5AUR - chains A and C; structure by X-ray diffraction, 1.26 A resolution.

== Chain A (and C) ==
Name: Cytochrome c-552
Source organism: Hydrogenobacter thermophilus (strain DSM 6534 / IAM 12695 / TK-6)
Notes: chain C of this document is another copy of the same molecule, construct and numbering; everything in this record applies to it too
UniProtKB: P15452 (CY552_HYDTT); the construct has insertions or renumbered stretches relative to UniProt, so the offset changes along the chain: 1-18 = UniProt 19-36; 22-83 = UniProt 37-98
Sequence (83 residues; numbered 1 to 83; the number before each row is that of its first residue):
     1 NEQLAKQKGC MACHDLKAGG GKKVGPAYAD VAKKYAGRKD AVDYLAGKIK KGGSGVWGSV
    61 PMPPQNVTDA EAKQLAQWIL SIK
Construct notes: insertion (19-21)
UniProt features mapped onto this chain:
  - binding site (heme c): C10, C13, H14, M62
Covalently attached groups: heme c (HEC) linked to C10

== How chain A and chain C interact ==
Pairs across the interface (75; chain A residue first):
  N1(A) with Q74(C); W78(C)
  E2(A) with W78(C)
  Q3(A) with E2(C)
  L4(A) with E71(C); Q74(C); L75(C), hydrophobic
  A5(A) with L75(C); W78(C), hydrophobic
  K6(A) with E2(C), salt bridge; L16(C)
  K8(A) with N66(C), hydrogen bond (side chain-backbone); V67(C); E71(C), salt bridge
  C10(A) with Y28(C)
  M11(A) with K23(C), hydrogen bond (backbone-side chain); Y28(C), hydrophobic
  A12(A) with K23(C)
  C13(A) with K23(C); V24(C), hydrophobic; G25(C), hydrogen bond (backbone-backbone)
  H14(A) with K23(C), hydrogen bond (backbone-side chain); G25(C); P26(C), hydrogen bond (side chain-backbone); Y28(C)
  D15(A) with G20(C); G21(C), hydrogen bond (side chain-backbone); K23(C), salt bridge; A27(C); Y28(C), hydrogen bond (backbone-backbone)
  L16(A) with Y28(C), hydrogen bond (backbone-backbone); A29(C), hydrogen bond (backbone-backbone); W78(C), hydrophobic
  K17(A) with A27(C); A29(C); K83(C)
  A18(A) with A27(C)
  G20(A) with G20(C); G21(C)
  G21(A) with G20(C), hydrogen bond (backbone-backbone); G21(C)
  K23(A) with M11(C), hydrogen bond (side chain-backbone); A12(C); C13(C); H14(C), hydrogen bond (side chain-backbone); D15(C), salt bridge
  V24(A) with C13(C)
  G25(A) with C13(C), hydrogen bond (backbone-backbone); H14(C)
  P26(A) with H14(C), hydrogen bond (backbone-side chain)
  A27(A) with D15(C); K17(C); A18(C)
  Y28(A) with C10(C); M11(C), hydrophobic; H14(C); D15(C), hydrogen bond (backbone-backbone); L16(C), hydrogen bond (backbone-backbone)
  A29(A) with L16(C), hydrogen bond (backbone-backbone); K17(C)
  D30(A) with A18(C)
  N66(A) with K8(C), hydrogen bond (backbone-side chain)
  V67(A) with K8(C)
  E71(A) with L4(C); K8(C), salt bridge
  Q74(A) with N1(C); L4(C)
  L75(A) with N1(C); L4(C), hydrophobic; A5(C)
  W78(A) with N1(C); E2(C); A5(C), hydrophobic; L16(C), hydrophobic
  K83(A) with K17(C), hydrogen bond (backbone-side chain)
Interface residues without a listed pair, chain A (35 interface residues in all): M62, I82
Interface residues without a listed pair, chain C (35 interface residues in all): Q3, K6, D30, M62, I82

== In short ==
The chain A/chain C interface involves 35 residues from each chain, with 19 hydrogen bonds and 5 salt bridges.
Polar pairs include K6(A)-E2(C), K8(A)-E71(C) and D15(A)-K23(C). From UniProt: 4 heme c-binding residues on
chain A.
Both chains are Cytochrome c-552 (Hydrogenobacter thermophilus (strain DSM 6534 / IAM 12695 / TK-6)). Entry
5AUR (Hydrogenobacter thermophilus cytochrome c552 dimer formed by domain swapping at N-terminal region) was
determined by X-ray diffraction, deposited together with 5AUS.
